PDB entry 8GPU | X-ray diffraction, 2.79 A resolution | chains F and G of the 18 polymer chains in the assembly

Chain F:
Name: YD6Fab_H
Source organism: Homo sapiens
Sequence (217 residues; numbered 1 to 217; the number before each row is that of its first residue):
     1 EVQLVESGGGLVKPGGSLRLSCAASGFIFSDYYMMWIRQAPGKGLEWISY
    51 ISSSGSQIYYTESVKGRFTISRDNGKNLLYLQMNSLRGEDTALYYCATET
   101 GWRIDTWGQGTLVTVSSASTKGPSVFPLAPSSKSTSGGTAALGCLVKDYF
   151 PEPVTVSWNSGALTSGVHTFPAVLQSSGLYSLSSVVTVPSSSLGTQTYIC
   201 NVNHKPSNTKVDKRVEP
Not modelled in the structure: 1
Disulfide bonds: Cys22-Cys96, Cys144-Cys200

Chain G:
Name: YD6Fab_L
Source organism: Homo sapiens
Sequence (217 residues; each row starts with the number of its first residue):
     1 QAVLTQPASVSGSPGQSITISCTGTGSNIETYNLVSWYQRHPGKAPKLIL
    51 YEVSERPSGVSNRFSGSKSGNTASLTISGLQAEDEADYFCCSYADTNIFW
   101 VFGGGTHLTVLGQPKAAPSVTLFPPSSEELQANKATLVCLISDFYPGAVT
   151 VAWKADSSPVKAGVETTTPSKQSNNKYAASSYLSLTPEQWKSHRSYSCQV
   201 THEGSTVEKTVAPTECS
Not modelled in the structure: 1
Disulfide bonds: Cys22-Cys90, Cys139-Cys198

How chain F and chain G interact:
Pairs across the interface (62; chain F residue first):
  Met35(F) - Trp100(G)  hydrophobic
  Gln39(F) - Arg40(G)  hydrogen bond
  Leu45(F) - Phe89(G)  hydrophobic
  Leu45(F) - Phe102(G)  hydrophobic
  Trp47(F) - Ile98(G)  hydrogen bond (side chain-backbone)
  Trp47(F) - Phe99(G)  hydrophobic
  Trp47(F) - Trp100(G)  hydrogen bond (side chain-backbone)
  Tyr50(F) - Phe99(G)  hydrophobic
  Tyr50(F) - Trp100(G)
  Tyr59(F) - Phe99(G)  hydrophobic
  Tyr95(F) - Arg40(G)  hydrogen bond
  Tyr95(F) - Pro46(G)
  Glu99(F) - Trp100(G)
  Trp102(F) - Leu34(G)
  Trp102(F) - Trp100(G)  hydrogen bond (backbone-side chain)
  Arg103(F) - Leu48(G)
  Arg103(F) - Tyr51(G)
  Ile104(F) - Tyr38(G)  hydrogen bond (backbone-side chain)
  Ile104(F) - Phe102(G)  hydrophobic
  Asp105(F) - Leu48(G)
  Trp107(F) - Tyr38(G)
  Trp107(F) - Pro46(G)
  Trp107(F) - Phe102(G)  hydrophobic
  Gly108(F) - Ala45(G)
  Gly108(F) - Pro46(G)
  Gln109(F) - Gly43(G)
  Gln109(F) - Lys44(G)
  Gln109(F) - Ala45(G)
  Phe126(F) - Ser126(G)
  Phe126(F) - Glu128(G)
  Pro127(F) - Ser126(G)
  Pro127(F) - Glu128(G)
  Leu128(F) - Phe123(G)  hydrophobic
  Ala129(F) - Phe123(G)
  Lys133(F) - Ser119(G)
  Leu145(F) - Glu129(G)
  Leu145(F) - Val138(G)  hydrophobic
  Lys147(F) - Glu129(G)  salt bridge
  Lys147(F) - Lys134(G)
  Lys147(F) - Thr136(G)  hydrogen bond
  His168(F) - Ser142(G)
  His168(F) - Gln172(G)
  His168(F) - Ala178(G)
  Phe170(F) - Leu140(G)  hydrophobic
  Phe170(F) - Ile141(G)
  Phe170(F) - Ser142(G)
  Phe170(F) - Ala179(G)
  Pro171(F) - Ser170(G)
  Pro171(F) - Ser180(G)
  Ala172(F) - Thr167(G)
  Val173(F) - Glu165(G)
  Val173(F) - Thr167(G)
  Val173(F) - Tyr182(G)  hydrophobic
  Leu174(F) - Glu165(G)
  Gln175(F) - Glu165(G)
  Ser181(F) - Tyr182(G)  hydrogen bond (backbone-side chain)
  Leu182(F) - Tyr182(G)
  Ser183(F) - Val138(G)
  Ser183(F) - Tyr182(G)
  Val185(F) - Phe123(G)  hydrophobic
  Val185(F) - Leu140(G)  hydrophobic
  Lys213(F) - Glu128(G)  salt bridge
Interface residues without a listed pair, chain F (41 interface residues in all): Ile37, Gly44, Glu46, Gly101, Val125, Gly143, Ser176
Interface residues without a listed pair, chain G (43 interface residues in all): Cys91, Tyr93, Gly103, Gly104, Val120, Thr121, Pro124, Asp143, Thr166, Lys209

In short:
Chain F and chain G form an interface of 41 and 43 residues respectively, with 8 hydrogen bonds and 2 salt
bridges. Among the polar pairs are Lys147(F)-Glu129(G), Lys213(F)-Glu128(G) and Gln39(F)-Arg40(G).
Here chain F is YD6Fab_H and chain G is YD6Fab_L, both from Homo sapiens. Entry 8GPU (YFV_E_YD6Fab_prefusion)
was determined by X-ray diffraction (same publication as 8GPT).
